1HGW - chain A; structure by X-ray diffraction, 2.10 A resolution.

== Chain A ==
Molecule: Cellobiohydrolase CEL6A (formerly called cbh II)
From: Trichoderma reesei
Notes: EC 3.2.1.91; fragment: catalytic domain, residues 83-447
UniProtKB: P07987 (GUX2_TRIRE); residues 83-447 here correspond to UniProt positions 107-471 (UniProt number = residue number + 24)
Chain sequence (365 residues; row label = number of the first residue in the row):
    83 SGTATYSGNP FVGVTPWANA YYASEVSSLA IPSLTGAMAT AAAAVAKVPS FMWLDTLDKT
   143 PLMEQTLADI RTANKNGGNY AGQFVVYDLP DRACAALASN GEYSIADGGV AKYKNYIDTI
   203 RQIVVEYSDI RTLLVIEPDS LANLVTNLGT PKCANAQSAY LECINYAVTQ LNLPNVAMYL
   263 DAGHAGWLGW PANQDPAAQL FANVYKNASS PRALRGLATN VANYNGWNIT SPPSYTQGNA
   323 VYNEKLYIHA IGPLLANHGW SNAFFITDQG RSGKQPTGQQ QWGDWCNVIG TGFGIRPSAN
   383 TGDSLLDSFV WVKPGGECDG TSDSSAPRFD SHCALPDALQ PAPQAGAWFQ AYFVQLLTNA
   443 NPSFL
Not modelled in the structure: 83-84
Sequence notes: engineered mutation A175 (Asp199 in P07987)
Curated features (UniProtKB/Swiss-Prot):
  - active site: D221 (Proton donor)
  - glycosylation: T87 (O-linked (Man...) threonine), T97 (O-linked (Man...) threonine), S106 (O-linked (Man...) serine), S109 (O-linked (Man...) serine), S110 (O-linked (Man...) serine), S115 (O-linked (Man...) serine), T122 (O-linked (Man...) threonine), N289 (N-linked (GlcNAc) asparagine), N310 (N-linked (GlcNAc...) (high mannose) asparagine)
Cystine bridges: C176-C235, C368-C415
Glycans and other covalent adducts: alpha-D-mannopyranose (MAN) linked to T87, T97, S106, S109, S110, S115, T122; N-acetylglucosamine (NAG) linked to N289, N310
Metal / ion sites: Co2+ near E146 (its only coordinating residue here)

== Overview ==
Covalently linked N-acetylglucosamine: at N289 and N310. Alpha-D-mannopyranose is covalently linked to T87,
T97, S106, S109, S110 and S115 and 1 more. From UniProt: active-site residue D221.
Chain A is Cellobiohydrolase CEL6A (formerly called cbh II) (Trichoderma reesei); the structure, CEL6A D175A
mutant, was determined by X-ray diffraction (same publication as 1HGY).
